2VBP - chain A; structure by X-ray diffraction, 1.50 A resolution.

== Chain A ==
Name: Isopenicillin N synthetase
From: Emericella nidulans (strain FGSC A4 / ATCC 38163 / CBS 112.46 / NRRL 194 / M139)
Notes: EC 1.21.3.1
UniProt: P05326 (IPNS_EMENI); numbering as in UniProt (aligned over 1-331)
Amino-acid sequence (331 residues; numbered 1 to 331; the number before each row is that of its first residue):
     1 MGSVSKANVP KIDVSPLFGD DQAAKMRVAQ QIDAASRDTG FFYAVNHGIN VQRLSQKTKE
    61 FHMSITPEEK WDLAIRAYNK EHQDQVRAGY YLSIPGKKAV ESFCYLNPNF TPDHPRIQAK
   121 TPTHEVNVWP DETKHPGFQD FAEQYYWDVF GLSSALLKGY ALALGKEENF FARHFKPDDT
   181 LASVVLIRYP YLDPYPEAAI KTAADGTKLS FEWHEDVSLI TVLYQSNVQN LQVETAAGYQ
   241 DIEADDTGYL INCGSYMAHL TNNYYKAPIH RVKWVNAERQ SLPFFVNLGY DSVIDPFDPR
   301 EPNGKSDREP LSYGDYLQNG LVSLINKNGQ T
Unresolved in the structure: 1-2
Curated features (UniProtKB/Swiss-Prot):
  - binding site (isopenicillin N): Arg87, Tyr91, Ser183, Tyr189, Ser281
  - binding site (N-[(5S)-5-amino-5-carboxypentanoyl]-L-cysteinyl-D-valine): Arg87, Tyr91, Ser183, Tyr189, His214, Asp216, Ser281
  - binding site (Fe(2+)): His214, Asp216, His270
  - binding site (2-oxoglutarate): Arg279
  - site: Phe211 (Transition state stabilizer)
  - mutagenesis: Lys98 (K98E: Strongly reduced the catalytic activity), Leu223 (L223I/V: Strongly reduced the catalytic activity), Leu231 (L231I/V: Strongly reduced the catalytic activity; L231T: Abolishes the catalytic activity), Val272 (V272T: Strongly reduced the catalytic activity), Pro283 (P283A/I/V: Strongly reduced the catalytic activity; P283L: Abolishes the catalytic activity)
Ion coordination: Fe2+: His214, Asp216, His270 (together with VB1)
Ligand contacts: VB1 (N^6^-[(1R)-2-{[(1S)-1-carboxypropyl]amino}-2-oxo-1-(sulfanylmethyl)ethyl]-6-oxo-L-lysine): Arg87, Tyr91, Val100, Cys104, Ser183, Val185, Ile187, Tyr189, Phe211, His214, Asp216, Val272, Ser281, Phe285, Leu321, Leu324, Thr331

== Summary ==
Bound to chain A: compound VB1. His214, Asp216 and His270 form the Fe2+ site. Curated annotation (UniProt)
lists 5 isopenicillin N-binding residues, 7 N-[(5S)-5-amino-5-carboxypentanoyl]-L-cysteinyl-D-valine-binding
residues, 3 Fe2+-binding residues and residue binding 2-oxoglutarate Arg279.
Chain A is Isopenicillin N synthetase (Emericella nidulans (strain FGSC A4 / ATCC 38163 / CBS 112.46 / NRRL
194 / M139)); the structure, Isopenicillin N synthase with substrate analogue L,L,L-ACAB (unexposed), was
determined by X-ray diffraction together with 2WO7 from the same study.
